PDB entry 3HXC | X-ray diffraction, 1.95 A resolution | chains A and B

[Chain A]
Molecule: Geranylgeranyl transferase type-2 subunit alpha
Source organism: Rattus norvegicus
Notes: EC 2.5.1.60; fragment: RabGGTase ALPHA-subunit; engineered mutation(s): DELTA LRR; DELTA IG
UniProt: Q08602 (PGTA_RAT); the construct has insertions or renumbered stretches relative to UniProt, so the offset changes along the chain: 1-237 = UniProt 1-237; 242-330 = UniProt 353-441
Amino-acid sequence (331 residues; row label = number of the first residue in the row; numbering starts at 0):
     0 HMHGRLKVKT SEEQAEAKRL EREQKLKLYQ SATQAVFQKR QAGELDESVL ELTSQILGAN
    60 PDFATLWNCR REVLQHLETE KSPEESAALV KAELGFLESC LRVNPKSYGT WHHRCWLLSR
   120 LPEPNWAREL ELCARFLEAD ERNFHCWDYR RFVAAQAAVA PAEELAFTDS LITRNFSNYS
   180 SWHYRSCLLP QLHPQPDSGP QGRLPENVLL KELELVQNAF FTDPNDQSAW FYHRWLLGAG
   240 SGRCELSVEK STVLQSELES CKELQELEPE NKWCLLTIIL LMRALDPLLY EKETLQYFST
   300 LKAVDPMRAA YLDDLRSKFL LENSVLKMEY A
Disordered / not traced: 0-17, 196-201
Sequence notes: expression tag (0); linker (238-241)
Curated features (UniProtKB/Swiss-Prot):
  - modified residue: Ser98 (Phosphoserine)

[Chain B]
Molecule: Geranylgeranyl transferase type-2 subunit beta
Source organism: Rattus norvegicus
Notes: EC 2.5.1.60; fragment: RABGGTase BETA-subunit
UniProt: Q08603 (PGTB2_RAT); residue numbers follow UniProt; this construct covers 1-331
Amino-acid sequence (331 residues; each row starts with the number of its first residue):
     1 MGTQQKDVTI KSDAPDTLLL EKHADYIASY GSKKDDYEYC MSEYLRMSGV YWGLTVMDLM
    61 GQLHRMNKEE ILVFIKSCQH ECGGVSASIG HDPHLLYTLS AVQILTLYDS IHVINVDKVV
   121 AYVQSLQKED GSFAGDIWGE IDTRFSFCAV ATLALLGKLD AINVEKAIEF VLSCMNFDGG
   181 FGCRPGSESH AGQIYCCTGF LAITSQLHQV NSDLLGWWLC ERQLPSGGLN GRPEKLPDVC
   241 YSWWVLASLK IIGRLHWIDR EKLRSFILAC QDEETGGFAD RPGDMVDPFH TLFGIAGLSL
   301 LGEEQIKPVS PVFCMPEEVL QRVNVQPELV S
Disordered / not traced: 1-4, 33-36

[How chain A and chain B interact]
Residue-residue contacts (77; chain A residue first):
  Arg21(A) - Tyr37(B)
  Leu25(A) - Tyr37(B)  hydrophobic
  Tyr28(A) - Tyr37(B)
  Tyr28(A) - Met41(B)  hydrophobic
  Phe36(A) - Gly90(B)
  Phe36(A) - His91(B)
  Arg39(A) - Asp92(B)  salt bridge
  Asn59(A) - Met41(B)
  Asn59(A) - Tyr44(B)
  Asp61(A) - Tyr44(B)
  Phe62(A) - Tyr44(B)  hydrophobic
  Phe62(A) - His91(B)
  Thr64(A) - His91(B)
  Thr64(A) - Asp92(B)  hydrogen bond (side chain-backbone)
  Asn67(A) - Asp92(B)  hydrogen bond
  Asn67(A) - Trp138(B)  hydrogen bond
  Arg70(A) - Trp138(B)
  Glu71(A) - Trp138(B)
  Gln74(A) - Trp138(B)
  Tyr107(A) - Glu140(B)
  Tyr107(A) - Asp142(B)
  Tyr107(A) - Arg144(B)
  His111(A) - Trp138(B)  hydrogen bond (side chain-backbone)
  His111(A) - Gly139(B)
  His111(A) - Glu140(B)  hydrogen bond (side chain-backbone)
  Trp115(A) - Trp138(B)
  Arg141(A) - Glu188(B)  salt bridge
  Arg141(A) - Arg232(B)  hydrogen bond (backbone-side chain)
  Arg141(A) - Pro233(B)  hydrogen bond (side chain-backbone)
  Arg141(A) - Glu234(B)
  Phe143(A) - Arg232(B)
  Asp147(A) - Arg184(B)  salt bridge
  Asp147(A) - Ser187(B)  hydrogen bond
  Arg150(A) - Gly186(B)  hydrogen bond (side chain-backbone)
  Arg150(A) - Ser187(B)
  Tyr178(A) - Phe177(B)
  Tyr178(A) - Asp178(B)  hydrogen bond
  Tyr178(A) - Glu188(B)
  Tyr178(A) - Trp218(B)  hydrogen bond
  Tyr178(A) - Pro233(B)  hydrophobic
  Ser179(A) - Glu188(B)  hydrogen bond
  His182(A) - Asn176(B)
  His182(A) - Phe177(B)
  His182(A) - Gly186(B)  hydrogen bond (side chain-backbone)
  His182(A) - Ser187(B)  hydrogen bond (side chain-backbone)
  His182(A) - Glu188(B)  hydrogen bond (side chain-backbone)
  Ser185(A) - Phe177(B)
  Gln226(A) - Arg222(B)
  Gln226(A) - Pro233(B)
  Phe230(A) - Phe177(B)
  Phe230(A) - Trp217(B)  hydrophobic
  Phe230(A) - Trp218(B)
  Phe230(A) - Glu221(B)
  Phe230(A) - Arg222(B)
  Tyr231(A) - Phe177(B)  hydrophobic
  Arg233(A) - Trp217(B)
  Trp234(A) - Phe177(B)
  Lys271(A) - Glu221(B)  salt bridge
  Trp272(A) - Trp217(B)  hydrophobic
  Trp272(A) - Glu221(B)
  Leu275(A) - Trp217(B)  hydrophobic
  Met306(A) - Gln223(B)
  Met306(A) - Leu224(B)
  Met306(A) - Pro225(B)
  Met306(A) - Trp257(B)
  Met306(A) - Asp259(B)
  Met306(A) - Lys262(B)
  Arg307(A) - Cys220(B)  hydrogen bond (side chain-backbone)
  Arg307(A) - Glu221(B)  salt bridge
  Arg307(A) - Gln223(B)  hydrogen bond (side chain-backbone)
  Ala309(A) - His256(B)
  Ala309(A) - Trp257(B)
  Tyr310(A) - Trp217(B)
  Tyr310(A) - Trp257(B)  hydrophobic
  Asp313(A) - His256(B)  salt bridge
  Asp313(A) - Trp257(B)  hydrogen bond
  Lys317(A) - Asp213(B)  salt bridge
Also at the interface, not in a pair above, chain A (44 interface residues in all): Lys24, Lys105, Cys186, Asn224, Asp225, Asp304
Also at the interface, not in a pair above, chain B (42 interface residues in all): Gln5, Ile89, Asp136, Cys183, His190, Gln193, Lys235, Ile258

[In short]
Chain A and chain B form an interface of 44 and 42 residues respectively, with 18 hydrogen bonds and 7 salt
bridges. Among the polar pairs are Arg39(A)-Asp92(B), Arg141(A)-Glu188(B) and Asp147(A)-Arg184(B).
Here chain A is Geranylgeranyl transferase type-2 subunit alpha and chain B is Geranylgeranyl transferase
type-2 subunit beta, both from Rattus norvegicus. Entry 3HXC (Engineered RabGGTase in complex with a
peptidomimetic inhibitor (compound 8)) was determined by X-ray diffraction together with 3HXB, 3HXD, 3HXE and
3HXF from the same study.
